3UF7 - chains A and C of the 3 polymer chains in the assembly; structure by X-ray diffraction, 1.20 A resolution.

Chain A:
Protein: Uracil-DNA glycosylase
From: Escherichia coli
Notes: EC 3.2.2.27
UniProtKB: P12295 (UNG_ECOLI); residue numbers follow UniProt; this construct covers 1-229
Chain sequence (237 residues; each row starts with the number of its first residue):
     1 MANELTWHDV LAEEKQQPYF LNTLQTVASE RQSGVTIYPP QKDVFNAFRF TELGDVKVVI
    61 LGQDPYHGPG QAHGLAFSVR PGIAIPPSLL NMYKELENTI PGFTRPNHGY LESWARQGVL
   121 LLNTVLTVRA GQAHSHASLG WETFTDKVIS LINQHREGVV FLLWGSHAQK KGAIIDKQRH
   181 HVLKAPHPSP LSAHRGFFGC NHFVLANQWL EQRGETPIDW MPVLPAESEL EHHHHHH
Not modelled in the structure: 1-2, 226-237
Differences from the reference sequence: expression tag (230-237)
Swiss-Prot annotation at these positions:
  - active site: Asp64 (Proton acceptor)

Chain C:
Protein: Single-stranded DNA-binding protein
UniProtKB: Q0T9Z4 (Q0T9Z4_ECOL5); residue numbers follow UniProt; this construct covers 170-178
Chain sequence (9 residues; each row starts with the number of its first residue):
   170 MDFDDDIPF
Not modelled in the structure: 170-174

Interface between chain A and chain C:
Residue-residue contacts (15; chain A residue first):
  Gln63(A) - Ile176(C)  hydrogen bond (side chain-backbone)
  Gln63(A) - Pro177(C)
  Asp64(A) - Pro177(C)  hydrogen bond (backbone-backbone)
  Asp64(A) - Phe178(C)
  Pro65(A) - Phe178(C)
  Tyr66(A) - Phe178(C)  hydrophobic
  His67(A) - Phe178(C)
  Ser88(A) - Phe178(C)  hydrogen bond (side chain-backbone)
  Ala133(A) - Pro177(C)  hydrophobic
  His134(A) - Asp175(C)  salt bridge
  His134(A) - Pro177(C)
  His187(A) - Ile176(C)
  His187(A) - Phe178(C)
  Ser189(A) - Ile176(C)
  Ser192(A) - Ile176(C)
Other interface residues (no listed pair), chain A (12 interface residues in all): Leu191

In short:
12 residues of chain A and 4 residues of chain C are in contact; the contacts include 3 hydrogen bonds and 1
salt bridge. Polar contacts include His134(A)-Asp175(C), Gln63(A)-Ile176(C) and Ser88(A)-Phe178(C). UniProt
lists active-site residue Asp64(A) on chain A.
Chain A is Uracil-DNA glycosylase (Escherichia coli) and chain C is Single-stranded DNA-binding protein; the
structure, Co-crystal structure of Escherichia coli uracil-DNA glycosylase and a C-terminal fragement of the
single-stranded DNA-binding protein, was determined by X-ray diffraction.
